PDB entry 7CLU | X-ray diffraction, 1.90 A resolution | chains A and B

[Chain A (and B)]
Name: Methyltransferase domain-containing protein
Organism: Serratia marcescens
Notes: chain B of this document is another copy of the same molecule, construct and numbering; everything in this record applies to it too
Reference sequence: Q5W249 (Q5W249_SERMA); residues 1-338 here = UniProt positions 1-338
Sequence (346 residues; numbered 1 to 346; the number before each row is that of its first residue):
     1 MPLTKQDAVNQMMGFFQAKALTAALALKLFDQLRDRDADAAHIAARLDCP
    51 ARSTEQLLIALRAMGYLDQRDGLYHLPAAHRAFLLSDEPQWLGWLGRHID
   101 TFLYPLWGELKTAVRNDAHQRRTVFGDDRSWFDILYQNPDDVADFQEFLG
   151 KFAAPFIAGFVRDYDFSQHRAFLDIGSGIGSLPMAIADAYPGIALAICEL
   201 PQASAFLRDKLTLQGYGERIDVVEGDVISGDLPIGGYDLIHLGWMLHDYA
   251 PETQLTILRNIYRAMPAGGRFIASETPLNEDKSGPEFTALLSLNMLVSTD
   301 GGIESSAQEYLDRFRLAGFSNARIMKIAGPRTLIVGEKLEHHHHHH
Unresolved in the structure: 1, 340-346 (chain B: 1, 117-152, 340-346)
Construct notes: expression tag (339-346)
What the authors report for this chain:
  - conformationally variable residues (order/disorder transition): Asp-117 to Phe-152
  - catalytic residues: His-98 (proposed by the authors, not directly observed)
  - catalytic residues: His-247, Asp-248
  - mutagenesis - H247A: abolished catalytic activity on prodigiosin
  - mutagenesis - D248A: abolished catalytic activity

[How chain A and chain B interact]
Residue-residue contacts (161):
  Pro-2(A) / Ala-79(B)  hydrophobic
  Pro-2(A) / His-80(B)
  Leu-3(A) / Met-64(B)
  Leu-3(A) / Gly-65(B)
  Leu-3(A) / Tyr-66(B)
  Leu-3(A) / His-80(B)  hydrogen bond (backbone-side chain)
  Thr-4(A) / Phe-83(B)
  Lys-5(A) / Phe-83(B)
  Lys-5(A) / Gln-90(B)
  Lys-5(A) / Leu-92(B)
  Asp-7(A) / Tyr-66(B)
  Ala-8(A) / Leu-21(B)
  Ala-8(A) / Tyr-66(B)  hydrogen bond (backbone-side chain)
  Ala-8(A) / Phe-83(B)  hydrophobic
  Ala-8(A) / Leu-92(B)  hydrophobic
  Val-9(A) / Leu-92(B)  hydrophobic
  Gln-11(A) / Gln-17(B)
  Gln-11(A) / Ala-18(B)
  Gln-11(A) / Leu-21(B)
  Gln-11(A) / Tyr-66(B)  hydrogen bond
  Met-12(A) / Ala-18(B)
  Met-12(A) / Leu-21(B)  hydrophobic
  Met-12(A) / Leu-25(B)  hydrophobic
  Met-12(A) / Leu-92(B)
  Met-12(A) / Leu-95(B)  hydrophobic
  Met-12(A) / Gly-96(B)
  Met-12(A) / Ile-99(B)
  Met-13(A) / Ile-99(B)  hydrophobic
  Phe-15(A) / Phe-15(B)  hydrophobic
  Phe-15(A) / Ile-99(B)  hydrophobic
  Phe-15(A) / Leu-103(B)  hydrophobic
  Phe-15(A) / Tyr-104(B)  hydrophobic
  Phe-15(A) / Trp-107(B)  hydrophobic
  Phe-16(A) / Trp-107(B)
  Phe-16(A) / Leu-290(B)  hydrophobic
  Phe-16(A) / Asn-294(B)
  Gln-17(A) / Gln-11(B)
  Gln-17(A) / Glu-286(B)  hydrogen bond
  Gln-17(A) / Leu-290(B)
  Ala-18(A) / Gln-11(B)
  Ala-18(A) / Met-12(B)
  Lys-19(A) / Trp-107(B)
  Lys-19(A) / Gly-108(B)  hydrogen bond (side chain-backbone)
  Lys-19(A) / Leu-110(B)
  Ala-20(A) / Leu-110(B)
  Leu-21(A) / Ala-8(B)
  Leu-21(A) / Gln-11(B)
  Leu-21(A) / Met-12(B)  hydrophobic
  Ala-23(A) / Leu-110(B)  hydrophobic
  Leu-25(A) / Met-12(B)  hydrophobic
  Ala-26(A) / Lys-111(B)
  Leu-27(A) / Val-114(B)  hydrophobic
  Leu-27(A) / Arg-115(B)
  Leu-47(A) / Arg-115(B)  hydrogen bond (backbone-side chain)
  Asp-48(A) / Arg-115(B)
  Cys-49(A) / Arg-115(B)
  Pro-50(A) / Val-114(B)
  Pro-50(A) / Arg-115(B)
  Pro-50(A) / Asn-116(B)
  Arg-52(A) / Pro-251(B)
  Arg-52(A) / Glu-252(B)  salt bridge
  Arg-52(A) / Ile-303(B)
  Ser-53(A) / Val-114(B)  hydrogen bond (side chain-backbone)
  Ser-53(A) / Leu-296(B)
  Glu-55(A) / Lys-282(B)  salt bridge
  Gln-56(A) / Ser-292(B)  hydrogen bond (side chain-backbone)
  Gln-56(A) / Leu-293(B)
  Gln-56(A) / Leu-296(B)
  Gln-56(A) / Gly-302(B)  hydrogen bond (side chain-backbone)
  Gln-56(A) / Ile-303(B)
  Leu-57(A) / Leu-293(B)
  Ile-59(A) / Lys-282(B)
  Ile-59(A) / Ala-289(B)  hydrophobic
  Ala-60(A) / Ala-289(B)  hydrophobic
  Ala-60(A) / Leu-293(B)  hydrophobic
  Arg-62(A) / Ser-283(B)
  Ala-63(A) / Ser-283(B)
  Ala-63(A) / Glu-286(B)
  Ala-63(A) / Ala-289(B)  hydrophobic
  Met-64(A) / Leu-3(B)
  Met-64(A) / Glu-286(B)
  Gly-65(A) / Leu-3(B)
  Tyr-66(A) / Leu-3(B)  hydrophobic
  Tyr-66(A) / Asp-7(B)  hydrogen bond (side chain-backbone)
  Tyr-66(A) / Ala-8(B)
  Tyr-66(A) / Gln-11(B)  hydrogen bond
  Gln-69(A) / Asp-281(B)  hydrogen bond (side chain-backbone)
  Ala-79(A) / Pro-2(B)  hydrophobic
  Ala-79(A) / Leu-3(B)
  His-80(A) / Pro-2(B)
  His-80(A) / Leu-3(B)  hydrogen bond (side chain-backbone)
  Phe-83(A) / Leu-3(B)
  Phe-83(A) / Thr-4(B)
  Phe-83(A) / Lys-5(B)
  Phe-83(A) / Ala-8(B)  hydrophobic
  Gln-90(A) / Lys-5(B)  hydrogen bond (backbone-side chain)
  Leu-92(A) / Lys-5(B)
  Leu-92(A) / Ala-8(B)  hydrophobic
  Leu-92(A) / Val-9(B)  hydrophobic
  Leu-92(A) / Met-12(B)  hydrophobic
  Leu-95(A) / Val-9(B)  hydrophobic
  Leu-95(A) / Met-12(B)  hydrophobic
  Gly-96(A) / Met-12(B)
  Ile-99(A) / Met-12(B)
  Ile-99(A) / Phe-15(B)  hydrophobic
  Leu-103(A) / Met-13(B)  hydrophobic
  Leu-103(A) / Phe-15(B)
  Tyr-104(A) / Phe-15(B)  hydrophobic
  Tyr-104(A) / Tyr-104(B)  hydrogen bond (backbone-side chain)
  Tyr-104(A) / Trp-107(B)
  Tyr-104(A) / Gly-108(B)
  Trp-107(A) / Phe-15(B)
  Trp-107(A) / Phe-16(B)
  Trp-107(A) / Lys-19(B)
  Trp-107(A) / Tyr-104(B)
  Gly-108(A) / Lys-19(B)  hydrogen bond (backbone-side chain)
  Gly-108(A) / Tyr-104(B)
  Leu-110(A) / Lys-19(B)
  Leu-110(A) / Ala-20(B)  hydrophobic
  Leu-110(A) / Ala-23(B)  hydrophobic
  Lys-111(A) / Ala-23(B)
  Lys-111(A) / Ala-26(B)
  Val-114(A) / Cys-49(B)
  Val-114(A) / Pro-50(B)
  Val-114(A) / Ser-53(B)  hydrogen bond (backbone-side chain)
  Val-114(A) / Thr-54(B)
  Arg-115(A) / Leu-27(B)
  Arg-115(A) / Leu-47(B)  hydrogen bond (side chain-backbone)
  Arg-115(A) / Cys-49(B)
  Arg-115(A) / Pro-50(B)
  Asp-117(A) / Pro-50(B)
  Asp-117(A) / Arg-52(B)
  Asp-117(A) / Ser-53(B)
  Lys-151(A) / Lys-5(B)
  Phe-152(A) / Lys-5(B)
  Phe-152(A) / Gln-6(B)
  Phe-152(A) / Val-9(B)  hydrophobic
  Pro-251(A) / Arg-52(B)
  Glu-252(A) / Arg-52(B)  salt bridge
  Asp-281(A) / Gln-69(B)  hydrogen bond (backbone-side chain)
  Lys-282(A) / Ile-59(B)
  Lys-282(A) / Gln-69(B)
  Ser-283(A) / Arg-62(B)
  Ser-283(A) / Ala-63(B)
  Glu-286(A) / Gln-17(B)  hydrogen bond
  Glu-286(A) / Ala-63(B)
  Glu-286(A) / Met-64(B)
  Ala-289(A) / Ile-59(B)  hydrophobic
  Ala-289(A) / Ala-60(B)  hydrophobic
  Ala-289(A) / Ala-63(B)  hydrophobic
  Leu-290(A) / Phe-16(B)  hydrophobic
  Leu-290(A) / Gln-17(B)
  Leu-290(A) / Ala-60(B)  hydrophobic
  Ser-292(A) / Gln-56(B)  hydrogen bond
  Leu-293(A) / Gln-56(B)
  Leu-293(A) / Leu-57(B)
  Leu-293(A) / Ala-60(B)  hydrophobic
  Asn-294(A) / Phe-16(B)
  Leu-296(A) / Gln-56(B)
  Ile-303(A) / Arg-52(B)
  Ile-303(A) / Gln-56(B)
Interface residues without a listed pair, chain A (81 interface residues in all): Gly-14, Thr-22, Thr-54, Ala-113, Asn-116, Ala-250, Leu-278, Gly-284, Pro-285, Phe-287, Gly-302
Interface residues without a listed pair, chain B (78 interface residues in all): Gly-14, Thr-22, Asp-48, Glu-55, Ala-113, Ala-250, Leu-278, Gly-284, Phe-287

[Overview]
81 residues of chain A face 78 of chain B across their interface, with 21 hydrogen bonds and 3 salt bridges.
Polar pairs include Arg-52(A)/Glu-252(B), Glu-55(A)/Lys-282(B) and Leu-3(A)/His-80(B). The paper reports
catalytic residues His-98(A), His-247(A) and Asp-248(A); H247A of chain A abolishes catalytic activity on
prodigiosin.
Chain A and chain B are both Methyltransferase domain-containing protein (Serratia marcescens); the structure,
PigF with SAH, was determined by X-ray diffraction, deposited together with 7CLF.
